Entry 9OA1 (electron microscopy, 2.66 A resolution); this record covers chains V and W of the 11 polymer chains in the assembly.

[Chain V (and W)]
Protein: Helicase loader
From: Escherichia phage Lambda
Notes: chain W of this document is another copy of the same molecule, construct and numbering; everything in this record applies to it too
UniProtKB: P03689 (VRPP_LAMBD); numbering as in UniProt (aligned over 1-233)
Chain sequence (233 residues; each row starts with the number of its first residue):
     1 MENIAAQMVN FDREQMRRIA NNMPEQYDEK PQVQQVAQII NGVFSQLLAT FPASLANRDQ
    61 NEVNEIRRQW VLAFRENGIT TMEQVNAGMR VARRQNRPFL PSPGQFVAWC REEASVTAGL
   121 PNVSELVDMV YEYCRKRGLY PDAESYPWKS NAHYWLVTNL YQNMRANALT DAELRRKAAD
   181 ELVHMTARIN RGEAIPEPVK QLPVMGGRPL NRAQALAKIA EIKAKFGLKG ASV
Unresolved in the structure: 1-39, 233
Sequence notes: engineered mutation E2 (Lys in P03689)
What the authors report for this chain:
  - binding site for the ligand ADP: Y27

[Chain V / chain W interface]
Contacting residue pairs (5; chain V residue first):
  E65(V) - A49(W)
  Q69(V) - A49(W)  hydrogen bond (side chain-backbone)
  Q69(V) - T50(W)
  E76(V) - R93(W)  salt bridge
  G104(V) - N96(W)
Other interface residues (no listed pair), chain V (6 interface residues in all): S102, Q105

[Overview]
The interface between chain V and chain W involves 6 residues on one side and 4 on the other, with 1 hydrogen
bond and 1 salt bridge. Polar pairs include E76(V)-R93(W) and Q69(V)-A49(W). The paper reports a binding site
for the ligand ADP at Y27(V).
Chain V and chain W are both Helicase loader (Escherichia phage Lambda); the structure, Ecoli DnaB helicase
and Phage Lambda loader P with ADP-Mg in a 6:5 stoichiometry ratio, was determined by electron microscopy,
deposited together with 8V9S and 9OA2.
